3BAE - chains L and A of the 3 polymer chains in the assembly; structure by X-ray diffraction, 1.59 A resolution.

[Chain L]
Protein: WO2 IgG2a Fab fragment Light Chain Kappa
Organism: Mus musculus
Notes: antibody fragment or engineered binder
Chain sequence (218 residues; each row starts with the number of its first residue; a row labelled like 27A-27E holds insertion residues (27A, then the next letters in order)):
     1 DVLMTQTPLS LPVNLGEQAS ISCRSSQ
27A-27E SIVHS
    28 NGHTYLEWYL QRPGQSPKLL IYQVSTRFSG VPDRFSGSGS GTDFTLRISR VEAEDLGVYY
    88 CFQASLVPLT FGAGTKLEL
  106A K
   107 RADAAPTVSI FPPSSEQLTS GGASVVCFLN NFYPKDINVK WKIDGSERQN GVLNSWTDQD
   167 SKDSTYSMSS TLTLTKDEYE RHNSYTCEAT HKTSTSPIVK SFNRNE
Cystine bridges: Cys23-Cys88, Cys133-Cys193

[Chain A]
Protein: Amyloid Beta Peptide
Chain sequence (28 residues; each row starts with the number of its first residue):
     1 DAEFRHDSGY EVHHQKLVFF AEDVGSNK
Unresolved in the structure: 1, 9-28

[Chain L / chain A interface]
Residue-residue contacts (15):
  His27D(L) - Glu3(A)  salt bridge
  His27D(L) - Phe4(A)
  His27D(L) - His6(A)
  Ser27E(L) - Glu3(A)  hydrogen bond
  Asn28(L) - His6(A)
  Tyr32(L) - His6(A)
  Ala91(L) - Phe4(A)
  Ala91(L) - His6(A)
  Ser92(L) - Glu3(A)
  Ser92(L) - Phe4(A)  hydrogen bond (backbone-backbone)
  Leu93(L) - Ala2(A)
  Leu93(L) - Glu3(A)
  Val94(L) - Ala2(A)  hydrogen bond (backbone-backbone)
  Val94(L) - Phe4(A)  hydrophobic
  Leu96(L) - Phe4(A)  hydrophobic
Interface residues without a listed pair, chain L (10 interface residues in all): Val27C

[Summary]
10 residues of chain L and 4 residues of chain A are in contact; the contacts include 3 hydrogen bonds and 1
salt bridge. Polar pairs include His27D(L)-Glu3(A), Ser27E(L)-Glu3(A) and Ser92(L)-Phe4(A).
Chain L is WO2 IgG2a Fab fragment Light Chain Kappa (Mus musculus) and chain A is Amyloid Beta Peptide; the
structure, Crystal structure of Fab WO2 bound to the N terminal domain of Amyloid beta peptide (1-28), was
determined by X-ray diffraction (same publication as 3BKC and 3BKM).
